2ALY - chains A and B; structure by X-ray diffraction, 2.60 A resolution.

Chain A:
Protein: Phenylalanyl-tRNA synthetase alpha chain
From: Thermus thermophilus
Notes: EC 6.1.1.20
UniProtKB: P27001 (SYFA_THETH); numbering as in UniProt (aligned over 85-350)
Sequence (266 residues; numbered 85 to 350; the number before each row is that of its first residue):
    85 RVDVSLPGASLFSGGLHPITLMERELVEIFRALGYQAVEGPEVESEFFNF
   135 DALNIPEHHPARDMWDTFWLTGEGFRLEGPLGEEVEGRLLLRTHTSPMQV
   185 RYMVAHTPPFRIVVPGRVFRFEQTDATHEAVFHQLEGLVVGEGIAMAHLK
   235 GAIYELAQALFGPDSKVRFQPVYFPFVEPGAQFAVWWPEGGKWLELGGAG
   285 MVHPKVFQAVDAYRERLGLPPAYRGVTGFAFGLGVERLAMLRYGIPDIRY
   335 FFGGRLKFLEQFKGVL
Ion coordination: Mn2+: Glu262 (shared with Glu461(B) of chain B)
Small-molecule neighbours: tyrosyladenylate (YSA; 5'-O-[N-(L-tyrosyl)sulfamoyl]adenosine): Trp149, His178, Ser180, Gln183, Arg204, Glu206, Thr211, His212, Glu213, Phe216, Gln218, Glu220, Phe258, Phe260, Val261, Glu279, Leu280, Gly281, Gly282, Ala283, Gly284, Ala314, Phe315, Gly316, Leu317, Gly318, Arg321, Ile332

Chain B:
Protein: Phenylalanyl-tRNA synthetase beta chain
From: Thermus thermophilus
Notes: EC 6.1.1.20
UniProtKB: P27002 (SYFB_THETH); numbering as in UniProt (aligned over 1-785)
Sequence (785 residues; each row starts with the number of its first residue):
     1 MRVPFSWLKAYVPELESPEVLEERLAGLGFETDRIERVFPIPRGVVFARV
    51 LEAHPIPGTRLKRLVLDAGRTVEVVSGAENARKGIGVALALPGTELPGLG
   101 QKVGERVIQGVRSFGMALSPRELGVGEYGGGLLEFPEDALPPGTPLSEAW
   151 PEEVVLDLEVTPNRPDALGLLGLARDLHALGYALVEPEAALKAEALPLPF
   201 ALKVEDPEGAPHFTLGYAFGLRVAPSPLWMQRALFAAGMRPINNVVDVTN
   251 YVMLERAQPMHAFDLRFVGEGIAVRRAREGERLKTLDGVERTLHPEDLVI
   301 AGWRGEESFPLGLAGVMGGAESEVREDTEAIALEVACFDPVSIRKTARRH
   351 GLRTEASHRFERGVDPLGQVPAQRRALSLLQALAGARVAEALLEAGSPKP
   401 PEAIPFRPEYANRLLGTSYPEAEQIAILKRLGCRVEGEGPTYRVTPPSHR
   451 LDLRLEEDLVEEVARIQGYETIPLALPAFFPAPDNRGVEAPYRKEQRLRE
   501 VLSGLGFQEVYTYSFMDPEDARRFRLDPPRLLLLNPLAPEKAALRTHLFP
   551 GLVRVLKENLDLDRPERALLFEVGRVFREREETHLAGLLFGEGVGLPWAK
   601 ERLSGYFLLKGYLEALFARLGLAFRVEAQAFPFLHPGVSGRVLVEGEEVG
   651 FLGALHPEIAQELELPPVHLFELRLPLPDKPLAFQDPSRHPAAFRDLAVV
   701 VPAPTPYGEVEALVREAAGPYLESLALFDLYQGPPLPEGHKSLAFHLRFR
   751 HPKRTLRDEEVEEAVSRVAEALRARGFGLRGLDTP
Ion coordination: Mn2+: Glu461 (shared with Glu262(A) of chain A)
Swiss-Prot annotation at these positions:
  - binding site (Mg(2+)): Asp452, Asp458, Glu461, Glu462

Interface between chain A and chain B:
Residue-residue contacts - 193 pairs, chain A then chain B:
  Leu90(A) with Trp598(B)
  Pro91(A) with Pro597(B), hydrophobic; Trp598(B), hydrogen bond (backbone-side chain)
  Gly92(A) with Pro597(B)
  Ala93(A) with Gly595(B); Leu596(B)
  Ser94(A) with Arg567(B), hydrogen bond (backbone-side chain); Gly593(B); Val594(B); Gly595(B), hydrogen bond (backbone-backbone)
  Leu95(A) with Arg567(B); Val594(B)
  Phe96(A) with Gly506(B); Arg567(B); Ala568(B); Leu569(B), hydrophobic; Leu589(B), hydrophobic; Val594(B), hydrophobic; Tyr612(B), hydrogen bond (backbone-side chain)
  Ser97(A) with Gly506(B)
  Gly98(A) with Ser503(B); Gly506(B), hydrogen bond (backbone-backbone); Phe507(B); Gln508(B)
  Gly99(A) with Ser503(B); Phe507(B), hydrogen bond (backbone-backbone); Gln508(B), hydrogen bond (backbone-side chain); Glu509(B), hydrogen bond (backbone-backbone)
  Leu100(A) with Arg499(B); Ser503(B); Glu509(B)
  His101(A) with Glu509(B), hydrogen bond (backbone-side chain); Tyr511(B)
  Ile103(A) with Tyr511(B), hydrophobic
  Thr104(A) with Gln496(B); Arg499(B); Glu509(B), hydrogen bond; Tyr511(B), hydrogen bond
  Glu107(A) with Tyr492(B), hydrogen bond
  Arg108(A) with Glu500(B), salt bridge
  Val111(A) with Tyr492(B)
  Arg115(A) with Glu489(B), salt bridge; Tyr492(B); Arg493(B)
  Gln120(A) with Asn485(B); Val488(B); Glu489(B)
  Ala121(A) with Glu489(B), hydrogen bond (backbone-side chain); Tyr492(B)
  Val122(A) with Val488(B)
  Glu123(A) with Tyr492(B); Glu495(B); Arg575(B)
  Gly124(A) with Arg575(B), hydrogen bond (backbone-side chain)
  Pro125(A) with Glu581(B)
  Glu126(A) with Ser514(B); Arg575(B), salt bridge; Phe577(B); Glu581(B), hydrogen bond (backbone-side chain)
  Val127(A) with Leu544(B), hydrophobic; Phe577(B), hydrophobic; Glu581(B), hydrogen bond (backbone-side chain)
  His142(A) with Arg344(B)
  Pro144(A) with Pro162(B), hydrophobic; Glu361(B)
  Asp147(A) with Arg344(B), salt bridge; Arg348(B), salt bridge
  Met148(A) with Pro162(B), hydrophobic
  Thr151(A) with Asn535(B), hydrogen bond (backbone-side chain)
  Phe152(A) with Phe515(B), hydrophobic; Leu533(B), hydrophobic; Asn535(B); Leu537(B), hydrophobic
  Trp153(A) with Leu532(B); Leu533(B); Leu534(B), hydrogen bond (backbone-backbone); Asn535(B), hydrogen bond (backbone-side chain)
  Leu154(A) with Leu532(B); Leu533(B), hydrophobic; Leu544(B), hydrophobic
  Thr155(A) with Arg530(B); Leu531(B); Leu532(B), hydrogen bond (backbone-backbone); Leu534(B)
  Gly156(A) with Arg530(B)
  Glu157(A) with Arg530(B), hydrogen bond (backbone-side chain)
  Gly158(A) with Arg530(B), hydrogen bond (backbone-side chain); Glu579(B)
  Phe159(A) with Arg530(B); Leu531(B), hydrophobic; Glu579(B); Arg580(B); Glu581(B)
  Arg160(A) with Glu579(B), hydrogen bond (backbone-backbone); Arg580(B), hydrogen bond (backbone-side chain)
  Glu162(A) with Arg580(B)
  Glu168(A) with Arg580(B), salt bridge
  Leu175(A) with Phe515(B), hydrophobic
  Tyr186(A) with Asn485(B), hydrogen bond; Val488(B)
  His190(A) with Asp484(B); Asn485(B); Val488(B)
  Thr191(A) with Ala482(B); Asp484(B), hydrogen bond (backbone-side chain); Asn485(B), hydrogen bond (backbone-side chain)
  Pro192(A) with Ala482(B)
  Pro193(A) with Phe479(B), hydrophobic; Phe480(B); Pro481(B); Ala482(B), hydrogen bond (backbone-backbone); Asn485(B), hydrogen bond (backbone-side chain)
  Phe194(A) with Phe479(B); Asn485(B)
  Arg195(A) with Pro477(B), hydrogen bond (side chain-backbone); Phe479(B)
  Pro199(A) with Tyr492(B), hydrophobic
  Arg201(A) with Tyr511(B); Thr512(B), hydrogen bond (side chain-backbone); Tyr513(B); Ser514(B), hydrogen bond; Arg545(B)
  Phe203(A) with Ser514(B)
  Phe205(A) with Asn535(B); Pro536(B)
  Glu213(A) with Tyr513(B), hydrogen bond
  Ala214(A) with Leu537(B), hydrophobic
  Val215(A) with Tyr513(B), hydrophobic; Phe515(B), hydrophobic
  His217(A) with Tyr511(B)
  Ile228(A) with Pro477(B), hydrophobic
  Ala229(A) with Arg413(B); Leu414(B); Leu415(B); Gly416(B)
  Met230(A) with Leu414(B), hydrogen bond (backbone-backbone); Leu415(B); Tyr469(B), hydrophobic; Ile472(B), hydrophobic
  Ala231(A) with Leu415(B), hydrogen bond (backbone-backbone); Ile472(B); Pro473(B); Leu474(B); Ala475(B), hydrogen bond (backbone-backbone)
  His232(A) with Ala475(B); Leu476(B); Pro477(B)
  Lys234(A) with Tyr469(B), hydrogen bond (side chain-backbone); Glu470(B); Ile472(B), hydrogen bond (side chain-backbone); Leu474(B)
  Gly235(A) with Ala475(B)
  Tyr238(A) with Leu474(B), hydrophobic
  Phe253(A) with Tyr469(B)
  Gln254(A) with Ala26(B); Tyr469(B)
  Pro255(A) with Ala26(B); Gly27(B); Gly29(B); Arg465(B); Tyr469(B)
  Tyr257(A) with Thr161(B); Asn163(B)
  Glu262(A) with Glu457(B); Asp458(B); Glu461(B)
  Pro263(A) with Leu414(B); Leu415(B), hydrophobic; Glu461(B); Tyr469(B)
  Gly264(A) with Glu461(B), hydrogen bond (backbone-side chain); Tyr469(B), hydrogen bond (backbone-side chain)
  Ala265(A) with Tyr469(B), hydrophobic
  Gln266(A) with Glu31(B), hydrogen bond
  Met285(A) with Leu414(B)
  His287(A) with Leu455(B)
  Pro288(A) with Glu457(B)
  Thr311(A) with Leu414(B)
  Phe336(A) with Tyr511(B); Thr512(B); Tyr513(B)
  Gly338(A) with Val555(B); Asn559(B), hydrogen bond (backbone-side chain)
  Arg339(A) with Asn559(B); Leu562(B); Asp563(B), salt bridge
  Leu340(A) with Asn559(B), hydrogen bond (backbone-side chain); Leu570(B), hydrophobic
  Lys341(A) with Asp563(B)
  Leu343(A) with Gln508(B); Glu509(B); Val510(B), hydrophobic
  Lys347(A) with Gln508(B)
Interface residues without a listed pair, chain A (101 interface residues in all): Leu117, Tyr119, His143, Leu161, Leu173, Arg176, Glu206, Val223, Val224, Ala236, Glu239, Val256, Phe335, Gly337, Glu344
Interface residues without a listed pair, chain B (94 interface residues in all): Leu28, Arg362, Val460, Ala478, Gly487, Leu505, Glu558, Pro565, Phe571, Arg578, Leu608

Summary:
The interface between chain A and chain B involves 101 residues on one side and 94 on the other, with 43
hydrogen bonds and 7 salt bridges. Polar pairs include Arg108(A)-Glu500(B), Arg115(A)-Glu489(B) and
Glu126(A)-Arg575(B). Chain A binds tyrosyladenylate.
Chain A is Phenylalanyl-tRNA synthetase alpha chain and chain B is Phenylalanyl-tRNA synthetase beta chain,
both from Thermus thermophilus; the structure, Crystal Structure of T.Thermophilus Phenylalanyl-tRNA
synthetase complexed with 5'-O-[N-(L-tyrosyl)sulphamoyl]adenosine, was determined by X-ray diffraction,
deposited together with 2AKW and 2AMC.
